3BEF - chains B and C of the 3 polymer chains in the assembly; structure by X-ray diffraction, 2.20 A resolution.

Chain B:
Protein: Prothrombin
Organism: Homo sapiens
Notes: EC 3.4.21.5; fragment: thrombin heavy chain
UniProtKB: P00734 (THRB_HUMAN); the construct lacks a stretch of the UniProt sequence and is renumbered around it, so the offset changes along the chain: 16-36 = UniProt 364-384; 37-60 = UniProt 386-409; 61-77 = UniProt 419-435; 78-97 = UniProt 437-456; 7 more segments
Sequence (259 residues; row label = number of the first residue in the row; note: 1 number in that range is skipped by the numbering (no residue carries it; nothing is unmodelled there); a row labelled like 60A-60I holds insertion residues (60A, then the next letters in order)):
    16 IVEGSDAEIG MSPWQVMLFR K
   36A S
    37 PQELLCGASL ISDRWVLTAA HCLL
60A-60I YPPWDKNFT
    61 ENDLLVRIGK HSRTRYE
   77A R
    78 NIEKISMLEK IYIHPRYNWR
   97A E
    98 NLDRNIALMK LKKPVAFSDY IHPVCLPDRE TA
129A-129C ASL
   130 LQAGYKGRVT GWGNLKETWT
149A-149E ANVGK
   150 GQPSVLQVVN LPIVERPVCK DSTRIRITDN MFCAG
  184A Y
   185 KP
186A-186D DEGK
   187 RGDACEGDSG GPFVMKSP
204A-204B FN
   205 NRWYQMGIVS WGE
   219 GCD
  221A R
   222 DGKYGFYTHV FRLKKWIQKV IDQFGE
Unresolved in the structure: 148-149, 149A-149D, 246-247
Construct notes: engineered mutation Asn102 (Asp462 in P00734)
Disulfide bonds: Cys42-Cys58, Cys168-Cys182, Cys191-Cys220
Glycans and other covalent adducts: N-acetylglucosamine (NAG) linked to Asn60G
Curated features (UniProtKB/Swiss-Prot):
  - region: Ala183 to Val200 (High affinity receptor-binding region which is also known as the TP508 peptide)
  - active site (Charge relay system): His57, Ser195
  - glycosylation: Asn60G (N-linked (GlcNAc...) (complex) asparagine)
Reported in the primary citation:
  - conformationally variable residues (loop rearrangement, order/disorder transition, register shift, side-chain flip): Met32, Phe34, Arg73, Trp141 to Glu146, Gln151, Arg187, Cys191, Gly193, Trp215 to Gly219, Cys220, Arg221A
  - contacts within the chain: Asn143-Gln151 (hydrogen bond), Asn143-Glu192 (backbone contact), Glu146-Arg221A, Trp215-Phe227 (pi stacking), Arg187-Asp221
  - catalytic residues: Gly193
  - catalytic residues: His57, Ser195 (citing earlier work)
  - allosteric site: Phe34, Arg73
  - mutagenesis - D102N: abolished catalytic activity (citing earlier work)

Chain C:
Protein: Proteinase-activated receptor 1
Organism: Homo sapiens
UniProtKB: P25116 (PAR1_HUMAN); residue numbers follow UniProt; this construct covers 49-57
Sequence (9 residues; row label = number of the first residue in the row):
    49 NDKYEPFWE
Curated features (UniProtKB/Swiss-Prot):
  - site: Phe55, Trp56 (Cleavage)
  - mutagenesis: Phe55 to Trp56 (Abolishes cleavage by CTSG but not by thrombin)

Chain B / chain C interface:
Contacting residue pairs (13):
  Asp125(B) - Glu57(C)
  Glu127(B) - Trp56(C)
  Glu127(B) - Glu57(C)  hydrogen bond (side chain-backbone)
  Thr128(B) - Glu57(C)
  Gly133(B) - Lys51(C)  hydrogen bond (backbone-side chain)
  Tyr134(B) - Lys51(C)
  Tyr134(B) - Tyr52(C)  hydrogen bond (side chain-backbone)
  Tyr134(B) - Glu53(C)
  Tyr134(B) - Pro54(C)
  Phe204A(B) - Pro54(C)  hydrophobic
  Phe204A(B) - Phe55(C)
  Phe204A(B) - Trp56(C)
  Phe204A(B) - Glu57(C)
Also at the interface, not in a pair above, chain B (12 interface residues in all): Ser129B, Leu129C, Ala132, Pro204, Asn204B, Tyr208
From the paper, about this interface:
  - residue pairs: Phe34(B)-Tyr52(C), Phe34(B)-Phe55(C), Gln38(B)-Tyr52(C) (hydrogen bond), Leu40(B)-Tyr52(C), Leu65(B)-Phe55(C) (hydrophobic contact), Arg67(B)-Phe55(C) (cation-pi contact), Arg73(B)-Asp50(C), Arg73(B)-Tyr52(C) (hydrogen bond), Thr74(B)-Glu53(C), Tyr76(B)-Glu53(C) (hydrogen bond), Tyr76(B)-Trp56(C), Ile82(B)-Phe55(C) (hydrophobic contact), Ile82(B)-Trp56(C), Lys149E(B)-Asp50(C)
  - interface residues, chain C: Asp50(C)
  - hot spots on chain C (mutagenesis) - Y52A, E53A, F55A: decreased binding to Prothrombin (chain B) (citing earlier work)

In short:
12 residues of chain B and 7 residues of chain C are in contact; the contacts include 3 hydrogen bonds. Among
the polar pairs are Glu127(B)-Glu57(C), Gly133(B)-Lys51(C) and Tyr134(B)-Tyr52(C). The authors report contacts
between Phe34(B) and Tyr52(C), Phe34(B) and Phe55(C) and Leu40(B) and Tyr52(C) among others; hydrogen bonds
between Gln38(B) and Tyr52(C), Arg73(B) and Tyr52(C) and Tyr76(B) and Glu53(C); hydrophobic contacts between
Leu65(B) and Phe55(C) and Ile82(B) and Phe55(C). The paper reports catalytic residues Gly193(B), His57(B) and
Ser195(B); Y52A, E53A and F55A of chain C reduce binding to Prothrombin (chain B).
Chain B is Prothrombin and chain C is Proteinase-activated receptor 1, both from Homo sapiens; the structure,
Crystal structure of thrombin bound to the extracellular fragment of PAR1, was determined by X-ray diffraction
(same publication as 3BEI).
